3MWR - chain A; structure by X-ray diffraction, 1.85 A resolution.

== Chain A ==
Molecule: Ribonuclease pancreatic, LINKER, Ribonuclease pancreatic
Organism: Bos taurus
Notes: EC 3.1.27.5
Reference sequence: P61823 (RNAS1_BOVIN); the construct has insertions or renumbered stretches relative to UniProt, so the offset changes along the chain: 1-124 = UniProt 27-150; 131-254 = UniProt 27-150
Chain sequence (254 residues; row label = number of the first residue in the row):
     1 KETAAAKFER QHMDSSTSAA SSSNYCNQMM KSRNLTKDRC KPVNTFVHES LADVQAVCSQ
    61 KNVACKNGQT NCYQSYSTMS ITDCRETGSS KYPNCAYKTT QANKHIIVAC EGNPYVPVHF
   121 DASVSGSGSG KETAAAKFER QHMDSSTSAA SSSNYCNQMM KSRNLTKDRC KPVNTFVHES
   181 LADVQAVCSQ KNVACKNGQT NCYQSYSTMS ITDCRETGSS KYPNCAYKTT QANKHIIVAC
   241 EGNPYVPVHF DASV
Not modelled in the structure: 127-128
Swiss-Prot annotation at these positions:
  - active site: His-12 (Proton acceptor), His-119 (Proton donor), His-142 (Proton acceptor), His-249 (Proton donor)
  - binding site (substrate): Lys-7, Arg-10, Lys-41 to Thr-45, Lys-66, Arg-85, Lys-137, Arg-140, Lys-171 to Thr-175, Lys-196, Arg-215
  - glycosylation: Lys-1 (N-linked (Glc) (glycation) lysine), Lys-7 (N-linked (Glc) (glycation) lysine), Asn-34 (N-linked (GlcNAc...) asparagine), Lys-37 (N-linked (Glc) (glycation) lysine), Lys-41 (N-linked (Glc) (glycation) lysine), Lys-131 (N-linked (Glc) (glycation) lysine), Lys-137 (N-linked (Glc) (glycation) lysine), Asn-164 (N-linked (GlcNAc...) asparagine), Lys-167 (N-linked (Glc) (glycation) lysine), Lys-171 (N-linked (Glc) (glycation) lysine)
Disulfide bonds: Cys-26/Cys-84, Cys-40/Cys-95, Cys-58/Cys-110, Cys-65/Cys-72, Cys-156/Cys-214, Cys-170/Cys-225, Cys-188/Cys-240, Cys-195/Cys-202

== Summary ==
From UniProt: 4 active-site residues and 18 substrate-binding residues.
Chain A is Ribonuclease pancreatic, LINKER, Ribonuclease pancreatic (Bos taurus); the structure, Crystal
structure of ribonuclease A tandem enzymes and their interaction with the cytosolic ribonuclease inhibitor,
was determined by X-ray diffraction, deposited together with 3MWQ and 3MX8.
